Entry 5KSB (X-ray diffraction, 2.90 A resolution); this record covers chains A and J of the 5 polymer chains in the assembly.

[Chain A]
Protein: HLA class II histocompatibility antigen, DQ alpha 1 chain
Source organism: Homo sapiens
UniProt: P01909 (DQA1_HUMAN); the construct lacks a stretch of the UniProt sequence and is renumbered around it, so the offset changes along the chain: -1 to 9 = UniProt 24-34; 10-51 = UniProt 36-77; 53-181 = UniProt 78-206
Amino-acid sequence (191 residues; each row starts with the number of its first residue; note: 1 number in that range is skipped by the numbering (no residue carries it; nothing is unmodelled there); numbers below 1 keep their minus sign (Glu-1 is residue -1)):
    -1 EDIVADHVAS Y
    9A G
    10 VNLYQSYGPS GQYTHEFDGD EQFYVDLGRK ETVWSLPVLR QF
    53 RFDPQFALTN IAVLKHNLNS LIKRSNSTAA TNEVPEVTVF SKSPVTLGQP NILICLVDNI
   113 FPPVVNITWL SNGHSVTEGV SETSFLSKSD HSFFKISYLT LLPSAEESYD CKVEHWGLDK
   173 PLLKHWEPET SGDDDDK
Disordered / not traced: -1, 181-189
Sequence notes: conflict Ser44 (Cys70 in P01909); expression tag (182-189)
Disulfide bonds: Cys107-Cys163
Covalently attached groups: N-acetylglucosamine (NAG) linked to Asn78, Asn118
Curated features (UniProtKB/Swiss-Prot):
  - region: Glu179 to Glu181 (Connecting peptide)
  - glycosylation (N-linked (GlcNAc...) asparagine): Asn78, Asn118

[Chain J]
Protein: DQ8.5-glia-gamma1 peptide
Source organism: Triticum aestivum
Amino-acid sequence (11 residues; each row starts with the number of its first residue; note: 1 number in that range is skipped by the numbering (no residue carries it; nothing is unmodelled there); numbers below 1 keep their minus sign (Gly-1 is residue -1)):
    -1 G
     1 PQQSFPEQEA

[Interface between chain A and chain J]
Contacting residue pairs (25; chain A residue first):
  Tyr9(A) - Gln2(J)
  Tyr9(A) - Gln3(J)
  Tyr9(A) - Ser4(J)  hydrogen bond (backbone-backbone)
  Tyr22(A) - Gln3(J)  hydrogen bond
  His24(A) - Gln2(J)
  Phe51(A) - Pro1(J)
  Arg53(A) - Gly-1(J)
  Phe54(A) - Pro1(J)
  Phe54(A) - Gln3(J)
  Phe58(A) - Gln3(J)  hydrogen bond (backbone-side chain)
  Asn62(A) - Gln3(J)
  Asn62(A) - Ser4(J)  hydrogen bond (side chain-backbone)
  Asn62(A) - Phe5(J)
  Asn62(A) - Pro6(J)
  Val65(A) - Pro6(J)
  Leu66(A) - Pro6(J)  hydrophobic
  His68(A) - Gln8(J)
  His68(A) - Glu9(J)  hydrogen bond (side chain-backbone)
  Asn69(A) - Glu7(J)  hydrogen bond (side chain-backbone)
  Asn69(A) - Gln8(J)
  Asn69(A) - Glu9(J)  hydrogen bond (side chain-backbone)
  Ser72(A) - Glu9(J)
  Ser72(A) - Ala10(J)
  Leu73(A) - Glu9(J)
  Arg76(A) - Glu9(J)  salt bridge
Interface residues without a listed pair, chain A (17 interface residues in all): Trp43, Ala59

[Summary]
17 residues of chain A and 11 residues of chain J are in contact, with 7 hydrogen bonds and 1 salt bridge.
Among the polar pairs are Arg76(A)-Glu9(J), Tyr22(A)-Gln3(J) and Phe58(A)-Gln3(J). N-acetylglucosamine is
covalently linked to Asn78(A) and Asn118(A).
Chain A is HLA class II histocompatibility antigen, DQ alpha 1 chain (Homo sapiens) and chain J is
DQ8.5-glia-gamma1 peptide (Triticum aestivum); the structure, T15-DQ8.5-glia-gamma1 complex, was determined by
X-ray diffraction together with 5KS9 and 5KSA from the same study.
